Entry 4PV2 (X-ray diffraction, 1.79 A resolution); this record covers chains B and C of the 4 polymer chains in the assembly.

[Chain B]
Protein: L-asparaginase beta subunit
Organism: Phaseolus vulgaris
Notes: EC 3.5.1.1; fragment: c-terminal subunit beta
UniProt: V7CU13 (V7CU13_PHAVU); residue numbers follow UniProt; this construct covers 196-326
Chain sequence (131 residues; numbered 196 to 326; the number before each row is that of its first residue):
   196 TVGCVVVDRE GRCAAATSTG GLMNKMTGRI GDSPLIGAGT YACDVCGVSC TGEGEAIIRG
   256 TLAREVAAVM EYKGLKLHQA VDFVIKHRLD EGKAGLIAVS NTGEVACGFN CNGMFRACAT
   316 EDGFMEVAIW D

[Chain C]
Protein: L-asparaginase alpha subunit
Organism: Phaseolus vulgaris
Notes: EC 3.5.1.1; fragment: n-terminal subunit alpha
UniProt: V7CU13 (V7CU13_PHAVU); residues 1-195 here = UniProt positions 1-195
Chain sequence (197 residues; numbered -1 to 195; the number before each row is that of its first residue; numbers below 1 keep their minus sign (Gly-1 is residue -1)):
    -1 GAMGGWAIAV HGGAGVDPTL PLERQEEAKQ LLTRCLNLGI SALNSNVPAI DVVELVVREL
    59 ETDPLFNSGR GSALTEKGTV EMEASIMDGP KRRCGAVSGL TTVKNPISLA RLVMDKSPHS
   119 YIAFSGAEDF ARQQGVEVVD NEYFVTPDNV GMLKLAKEAN TILFDYRIPS SAYETCGSGV
   179 ESPLQMNGLP ISVYAPE
Unresolved in the structure: -1 to 1, 160-195
Sequence notes: expression tag (-1 to 0)

[Chain B / chain C interface]
Residue-residue contacts - 21 pairs, chain B then chain C:
  Leu217(B) - His117(C)
  Lys220(B) - His117(C)
  Met221(B) - Pro116(C)
  Met221(B) - His117(C)
  Thr222(B) - Gly124(C)
  Thr222(B) - Asp127(C)
  Gly223(B) - Tyr119(C)
  Gly223(B) - Ile120(C)
  Gly223(B) - Ala121(C)  hydrogen bond (backbone-backbone)
  Arg224(B) - His117(C)
  Arg224(B) - Tyr119(C)
  Arg224(B) - Ile120(C)
  Arg224(B) - Gly124(C)  hydrogen bond (side chain-backbone)
  Arg224(B) - Phe128(C)
  Ile225(B) - Tyr119(C)  hydrogen bond (backbone-backbone)
  Ile225(B) - Ala121(C)  hydrophobic
  Leu230(B) - Tyr119(C)  hydrophobic
  Arg254(B) - Met85(C)
  Arg254(B) - Arg90(C)
  Gly255(B) - Arg90(C)
  Asp285(B) - Arg90(C)  salt bridge
Interface residues without a listed pair, chain B (12 interface residues in all): Ile253
Interface residues without a listed pair, chain C (15 interface residues in all): Lys89, Cys92, Ser115, Ser118, Gln131

[Summary]
Chain B and chain C form an interface of 12 and 15 residues respectively, with 3 hydrogen bonds and 1 salt
bridge. Polar pairs include Asp285(B)-Arg90(C), Arg224(B)-Gly124(C) and Gly223(B)-Ala121(C).
Chain B is L-asparaginase beta subunit and chain C is L-asparaginase alpha subunit, both from Phaseolus
vulgaris; the structure, Crystal structure of potassium-dependent plant-type L-asparaginase from Phaseolus
vulgaris in complex with K+ and Na+ cations, was determined by X-ray diffraction together with 4PU6 and 4PV3
from the same study.
